Entry 7PA8 (X-ray diffraction, 3.15 A resolution); this record covers chains FFF and YYY of the 15 polymer chains in the assembly.

# Chain FFF
Molecule: Fab 27C2 light chain
Source organism: Homo sapiens
Notes: antibody fragment or engineered binder
Chain sequence (212 residues; row label = number of the first residue in the row):
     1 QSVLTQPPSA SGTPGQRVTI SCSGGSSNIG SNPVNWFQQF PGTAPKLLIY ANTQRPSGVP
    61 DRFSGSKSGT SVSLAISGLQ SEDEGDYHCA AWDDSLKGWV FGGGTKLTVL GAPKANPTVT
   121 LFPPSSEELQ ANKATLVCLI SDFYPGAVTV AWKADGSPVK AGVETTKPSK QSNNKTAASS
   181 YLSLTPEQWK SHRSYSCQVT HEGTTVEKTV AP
Disordered / not traced: 1, 127-131, 153-160, 187-193
Disulfides: Cys-22/Cys-89, Cys-138/Cys-197

# Chain YYY
Molecule: Fab 27C2 heavy chain
Source organism: Homo sapiens
Notes: antibody fragment or engineered binder
Chain sequence (398 residues; numbered 1 to 403; 5 numbers in that range are skipped by the numbering (no residue carries them; nothing is unmodelled there); the number before each row is that of its first residue):
     1 EVQLVESGGG LVKPGGSLRL SCAASGFTFS SYTMNWVRQA PGKGLQWVSS ISSSSTYMYY
    61 GDSVKGRFTI SRDNARNSLY LQMNSLRVED TAVYYCARYA HDWNVDYWGQ GTLVTVSSAS
   121 TKGPSVFPLA P
   137 SSKSTSGGTA ALGCLVKDYF PEPVTVSWNS GALTSGVHTF PAVLQSSGLY SLSSVVTVPS
   197 SSLGTQTYIC NVNHKPSNTK VDKKVEPKSC DKTHTCPPCP APELLGGPSV FLFPPKPKDT
   257 LMISRTPEVT CVVVDVSHED PEVKFNWYVD GVEVHNAKTK PREEQYNSTY RVVSVLTVLH
   317 QDWLNGKEYK CKVSNKALPA PIEKTISKAK GQPREPQVYT LPPSRDELTK NQVSLTCLVK
   377 GFYPSDIAVE WESNGQPENN YKTTPPV
Disordered / not traced: 137-146, 169-172, 193-205, 222-403
Disulfides: Cys-22/Cys-96, Cys-150/Cys-206

# Chain FFF / chain YYY interface
Pairs across the interface (56; chain FFF residue first):
  Pro-33(FFF) / Asn-104(YYY)
  Asn-35(FFF) / Trp-103(YYY)  hydrogen bond (side chain-backbone)
  Asn-35(FFF) / Asn-104(YYY)
  Asn-35(FFF) / Val-105(YYY)  hydrogen bond (side chain-backbone)
  Phe-37(FFF) / Val-105(YYY)
  Phe-37(FFF) / Trp-108(YYY)
  Gln-39(FFF) / Gln-39(YYY)  hydrogen bond
  Ala-44(FFF) / Tyr-95(YYY)  hydrophobic
  Ala-44(FFF) / Gly-109(YYY)
  Pro-45(FFF) / Leu-45(YYY)  hydrophobic
  Pro-45(FFF) / Tyr-95(YYY)
  Pro-45(FFF) / Trp-108(YYY)
  Leu-47(FFF) / Val-105(YYY)
  Leu-47(FFF) / Asp-106(YYY)
  Tyr-50(FFF) / Asp-102(YYY)
  Tyr-50(FFF) / Trp-103(YYY)  hydrophobic
  Ala-51(FFF) / Asp-102(YYY)
  Pro-56(FFF) / Trp-103(YYY)  hydrophobic
  His-88(FFF) / Gln-39(YYY)
  His-88(FFF) / Leu-45(YYY)
  Lys-97(FFF) / Trp-47(YYY)
  Lys-97(FFF) / Tyr-59(YYY)
  Gly-98(FFF) / Trp-47(YYY)
  Trp-99(FFF) / Asn-35(YYY)
  Trp-99(FFF) / Trp-47(YYY)
  Trp-99(FFF) / Tyr-99(YYY)  hydrophobic
  Trp-99(FFF) / Val-105(YYY)
  Phe-101(FFF) / Val-37(YYY)  hydrophobic
  Phe-101(FFF) / Leu-45(YYY)  hydrophobic
  Gly-103(FFF) / Gly-44(YYY)
  Phe-122(FFF) / Leu-129(YYY)  hydrophobic
  Phe-122(FFF) / Ala-130(YYY)
  Phe-122(FFF) / Ala-147(YYY)
  Phe-122(FFF) / Val-191(YYY)  hydrophobic
  Ser-125(FFF) / Phe-127(YYY)
  Ser-125(FFF) / Pro-128(YYY)  hydrogen bond (side chain-backbone)
  Ser-126(FFF) / Phe-127(YYY)
  Thr-135(FFF) / Lys-153(YYY)  hydrogen bond
  Val-137(FFF) / Ser-189(YYY)
  Leu-139(FFF) / Phe-176(YYY)  hydrophobic
  Leu-139(FFF) / Ser-189(YYY)
  Leu-139(FFF) / Val-191(YYY)  hydrophobic
  Ile-140(FFF) / Phe-176(YYY)
  Glu-164(FFF) / Val-179(YYY)
  Glu-164(FFF) / Gln-181(YYY)
  Glu-164(FFF) / Ser-182(YYY)
  Thr-166(FFF) / Val-179(YYY)
  Ser-169(FFF) / Pro-177(YYY)
  Ala-177(FFF) / His-174(YYY)
  Ala-178(FFF) / Phe-176(YYY)
  Ser-179(FFF) / Phe-176(YYY)
  Ser-179(FFF) / Pro-177(YYY)
  Tyr-181(FFF) / Val-179(YYY)  hydrophobic
  Tyr-181(FFF) / Ser-187(YYY)
  Tyr-181(FFF) / Leu-188(YYY)
  Tyr-181(FFF) / Ser-189(YYY)  hydrogen bond
Also at the interface, not in a pair above, chain FFF (37 interface residues in all): Thr-43, Trp-92, Gly-102, Pro-123, Lys-133, Ser-141, Thr-165
Also at the interface, not in a pair above, chain YYY (39 interface residues in all): Gln-46, Gln-110, Leu-148, Gly-149, Leu-151, Ala-178, Leu-180

# In short
The interface between chain FFF and chain YYY involves 37 residues on one side and 39 on the other, with 6
hydrogen bonds. Polar pairs include Asn-35(FFF)/Trp-103(YYY), Asn-35(FFF)/Val-105(YYY) and
Gln-39(FFF)/Gln-39(YYY).
Chain FFF is Fab 27C2 light chain and chain YYY is Fab 27C2 heavy chain, both from Homo sapiens; the
structure, JC polyomavirus VP1 in complex with Fab 27C2, was determined by X-ray diffraction.
